Entry 5FT1 (X-ray diffraction, 2.75 A resolution); this record covers chains A and E of the 4 polymer chains in the assembly.

== Chain A (and E) ==
Name: GP37
Organism: Pseudomonas phage phikz
Notes: chain E of this document is another copy of the same molecule, construct and numbering; everything in this record applies to it too
Reference sequence: Q8SDC5 (Q8SDC5_BPDPK); residues 1-273 here = UniProt positions 1-273
Chain sequence (281 residues; row label = number of the first residue in the row):
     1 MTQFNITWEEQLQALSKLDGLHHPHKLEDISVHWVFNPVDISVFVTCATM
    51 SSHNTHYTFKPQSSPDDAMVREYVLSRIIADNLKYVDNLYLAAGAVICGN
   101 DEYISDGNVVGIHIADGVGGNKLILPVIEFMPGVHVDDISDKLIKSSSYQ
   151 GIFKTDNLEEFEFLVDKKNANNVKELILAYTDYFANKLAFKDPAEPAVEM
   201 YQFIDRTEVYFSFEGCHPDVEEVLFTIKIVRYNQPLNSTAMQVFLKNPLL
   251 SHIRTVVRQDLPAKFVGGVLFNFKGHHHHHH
Disordered / not traced: 1-2, 35-37, 63, 120-123, 236-240, 257, 267-281 (chain E: 1-3, 35, 58, 112, 118-123, 239-240, 260-281)
Sequence notes: expression tag (274-281)

== Chain A / chain E interface ==
Pairs across the interface (29; chain A residue first):
  Ser-105(A) / Val-257(E)
  Ser-105(A) / Arg-258(E)
  Asp-106(A) / Val-256(E)
  Asp-106(A) / Val-257(E)  hydrogen bond (side chain-backbone)
  Ile-124(A) / Ile-253(E)
  Ile-124(A) / Arg-254(E)  hydrogen bond (backbone-backbone)
  Ile-124(A) / Thr-255(E)
  Leu-125(A) / Ile-253(E)  hydrophobic
  Pro-126(A) / His-252(E)
  Asp-205(A) / His-252(E)  salt bridge
  Arg-206(A) / His-252(E)
  Phe-244(A) / Phe-244(E)  hydrophobic
  Phe-244(A) / Asn-247(E)
  Phe-244(A) / Leu-249(E)  hydrophobic
  Phe-244(A) / Leu-250(E)  hydrophobic
  Asn-247(A) / Phe-244(E)
  Leu-249(A) / Leu-125(E)
  Leu-249(A) / Phe-244(E)  hydrophobic
  Leu-250(A) / Phe-244(E)  hydrophobic
  His-252(A) / Leu-125(E)
  His-252(A) / Pro-126(E)
  His-252(A) / Asp-205(E)  salt bridge
  His-252(A) / Arg-206(E)
  His-252(A) / Tyr-232(E)
  Ile-253(A) / Ile-124(E)
  Arg-254(A) / Ile-124(E)  hydrogen bond (backbone-backbone)
  Thr-255(A) / Ile-124(E)
  Val-256(A) / Asp-106(E)
  Arg-258(A) / Ser-105(E)
Interface residues without a listed pair, chain A (21 interface residues in all): Ile-104, Tyr-232, Pro-248, Ala-263
Interface residues without a listed pair, chain E (22 interface residues in all): Leu-91, Pro-248, Gln-259

== In short ==
21 residues of chain A and 22 residues of chain E are in contact; the contacts include 3 hydrogen bonds and 2
salt bridges. Polar contacts include Asp-205(A)/His-252(E), Asp-106(A)/Val-257(E) and Ile-124(A)/Arg-254(E).
Chain A and chain E are both GP37 (Pseudomonas phage phikz); the structure, Crystal structure of gp37(Dip)
from bacteriophage phiKZ bound to RNase E of Pseudomonas aeruginosa, was determined by X-ray diffraction (same
publication as 5FT0).
